Entry 7ABH (electron microscopy, 4.50 A resolution (low resolution: residue-level contacts below are approximate; hydrogen-bond / salt-bridge calls are withheld)); this record covers chains y and Z of the 16 polymer chains in the assembly.

Chain y:
Protein: PHD finger-like domain-containing protein 5A
Organism: Homo sapiens
Reference sequence: Q7RTV0 (PHF5A_HUMAN); numbering as in UniProt (aligned over 1-110)
Sequence (110 residues; each row starts with the number of its first residue):
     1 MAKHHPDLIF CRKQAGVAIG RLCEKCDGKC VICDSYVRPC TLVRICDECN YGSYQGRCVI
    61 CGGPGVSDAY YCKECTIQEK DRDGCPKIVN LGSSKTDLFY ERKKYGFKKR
Not modelled in the structure: 1, 102-110

Chain Z:
Molecule: MINX M3 pre-mRNA
Sequence (230 nucleotides; row label = number of the first residue in the row):
     1 GGGAGACGGA AUUCGAGCUC GCCCACUCUU GGAUCGGAAA CCCGUCGGCC UCCGAACGGU
    61 AAGAGCCUAG CAUGUAGAAC UGGUUACCUG CAGCCCAAGC UUGCUGCACG UCUAGGGCGC
   121 AGUAGUCCAG GGUUUCCUUG AUGAUGUCAU ACUUAUCCUG UCCCUUUUUU UUCCACAGCU
   181 CGCGGUUGAG GACAAACUCU UCGCGGUCUU UCCAGUGGGG AUCCAAUAUC
Not modelled in the structure: 1-140, 169-230

Chain y / chain Z interface:
Residue-residue contacts - 5 pairs, chain y then chain Z:
  Lys3(y) - U154(Z)
  His4(y) - U154(Z)
  His4(y) - U156(Z)
  Tyr36(y) - A155(Z)
  Phe99(y) - G160(Z)
Other interface residues (no listed pair), chain y (7 interface residues in all): Asp34, Leu98, Glu101
Other interface residues (no listed pair), chain Z (5 interface residues in all): C158

In short:
Chain y and chain Z form an interface of 7 and 5 residues respectively.
Here chain y is PHD finger-like domain-containing protein 5A (Homo sapiens) and chain Z is MINX M3 pre-mRNA.
Entry 7ABH (Human pre-Bact-2 spliceosome (SF3b/U2 snRNP portion)) was determined by electron microscopy
together with 7AAV and 7ABF from the same study.
